8JRV - chains R and G of the 6 polymer chains in the assembly; structure by electron microscopy, 3.30 A resolution.

== Chain R ==
Name: HA signal peptide, HPC4 purification tag, Glucagon receptor, C-terminal tail of Vasopressin V2 receptor
Organism: Influenza A virus (strain A/Victoria/3/1975 H3N2)
UniProt: chimeric construct of P03435, P04070, P47871, P30518: residues -14 to 1 from P03435 (HEMA_I75A3) positions 1-16 (UniProt number = residue number + 15); residues 5-16 from P04070 positions 205-216 (UniProt number = residue number + 200); residues 27-1342 from P47871 positions 27-432 (offset varies); residues 1343-1371 from P30518 positions 343-371 (UniProt number = residue number - 1000)
Sequence (476 residues; row label = number of the first residue in the row; note: 910 numbers in that range are skipped by the numbering (no residue carries them; nothing is unmodelled there); numbers below 1 keep their minus sign (Met-14 is residue -14)):
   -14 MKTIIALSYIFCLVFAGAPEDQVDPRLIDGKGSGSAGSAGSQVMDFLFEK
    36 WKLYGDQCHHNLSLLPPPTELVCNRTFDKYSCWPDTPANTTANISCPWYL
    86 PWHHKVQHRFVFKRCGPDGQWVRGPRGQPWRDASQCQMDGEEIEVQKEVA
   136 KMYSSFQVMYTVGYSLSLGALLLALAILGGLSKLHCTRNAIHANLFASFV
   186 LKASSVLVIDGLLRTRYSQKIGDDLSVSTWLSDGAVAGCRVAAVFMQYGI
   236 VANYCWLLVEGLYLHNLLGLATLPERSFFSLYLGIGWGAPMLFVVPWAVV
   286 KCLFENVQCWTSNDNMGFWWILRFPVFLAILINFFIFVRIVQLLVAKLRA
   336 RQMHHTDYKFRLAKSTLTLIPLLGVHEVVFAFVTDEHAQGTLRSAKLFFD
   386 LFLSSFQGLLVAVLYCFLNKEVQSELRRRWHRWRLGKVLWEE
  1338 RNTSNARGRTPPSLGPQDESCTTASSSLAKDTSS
Disordered / not traced: -14 to 26, 48-126, 209-212, 368-378, 1338-1355, 1368-1371
Construct notes: linker (2-4, 17-26)
Modified positions: Ser1357, Ser1362, Ser1363, Ser1364 (phosphoserine; SEP); Thr1360 (phosphothreonine; TPO)
Swiss-Prot annotation at these positions:
  - site: Arg11, Leu12 (Cleavage)
Disulfides: Cys224-Cys294
What the authors report for this chain:
  - binding site for glucagon: Arg414
  - mutagenesis - L329A, K332A, R336A, R346A, R413A (112-205-fold), R414A (112-205-fold): decreased binding to Beta-arrestin 1 and single-chain fragment variable 30 (scFv30)
  - mutagenesis - G165W, S167A: unchanged binding to Beta-arrestin 1 and single-chain fragment variable 30 (scFv30)
  - mutagenesis - H416A, L420A, V423A, L424A, W425A: decreased localization to rGFP-CAAX
  - mutagenesis - R413A: decreased localization to endocytosis
  - conformationally variable residues (side-chain flip): Arg308
  - mutagenesis - H416A, L420A, V423A, L424A, W425A: decreased localization to Rluc8-betaarr2
  - mutagenesis - R413A: decreased localization to recruitment at the plasma membrane

== Chain G ==
Name: Glucagon
UniProt: P01275 (GLUC_HUMAN); residues 1-29 here correspond to UniProt positions 53-81 (UniProt number = residue number + 52)
Sequence (29 residues; each row starts with the number of its first residue):
     1 HSQGTFTSDYSKYLDSRRAQDFVQWLMNT
Disordered / not traced: 26-29
Swiss-Prot annotation at these positions:
  - modified residue: Ser2 (Phosphoserine)

== How chain R and chain G interact ==
Contacting residue pairs - 9 pairs, chain R then chain G:
  Val28(R) with Ser11(G)
  Tyr138(R) with Phe6(G); Tyr10(G)
  Leu198(R) with Thr7(G)
  Tyr202(R) with Thr7(G); Leu14(G)
  Lys205(R) with Leu14(G)
  Trp304(R) with His1(G)
  Leu382(R) with Gln3(G)
Other interface residues (no listed pair), chain R (10 interface residues in all): Met29, Val134, Ser297
Other interface residues (no listed pair), chain G (9 interface residues in all): Ser8, Asp15

== In short ==
The interface between chain R and chain G involves 10 residues on one side and 9 on the other. The paper
reports a binding site for glucagon at Arg414(R); L329A, K332A and R336A of chain R, among others, reduce
binding to Beta-arrestin 1 and single-chain fragment variable 30 (scFv30); 13 substitutions were tested in
all.
Here chain R is HA signal peptide, HPC4 purification tag, Glucagon receptor, C-terminal tail of Vasopressin V2
receptor (Influenza A virus (strain A/Victoria/3/1975 H3N2)) and chain G is Glucagon. Entry 8JRV (Cryo-EM
structure of the glucagon receptor bound to glucagon and beta-arrestin 1) was determined by electron
microscopy together with 8JRU from the same study.
